PDB entry 7X7U | electron microscopy, 3.77 A resolution | chains B and A of the 7 polymer chains in the assembly

== Chain B ==
Molecule: X17 light chain
From: Mus musculus
Sequence (107 residues; row label = number of the first residue in the row):
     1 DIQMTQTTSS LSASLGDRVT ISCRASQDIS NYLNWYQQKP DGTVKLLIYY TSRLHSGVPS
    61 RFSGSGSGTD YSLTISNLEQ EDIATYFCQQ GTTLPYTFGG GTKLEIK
Disulfides: Cys-23/Cys-88

== Chain A ==
Molecule: X17 heavy chain
From: Mus musculus
Sequence (119 residues; each row starts with the number of its first residue):
     1 QVQLQQSGAE LARPGASVKL SCKASGYTFT FYWMQWLKQR PGQGLEWIGA IYPGDGDTRY
    61 TQRFKDKATL TADKSSSTAY IQLSSLASED SAVYYCAGGE YDNYGFDYWG QGTTLTVSS
Disulfides: Cys-22/Cys-96

== Chain B / chain A interface ==
Pairs across the interface (27; chain B residue first):
  Tyr-32(B) / Asn-103(A)
  Asn-34(B) / Gly-105(A)
  Tyr-36(B) / Gly-105(A)
  Tyr-36(B) / Phe-106(A)  hydrogen bond (side chain-backbone)
  Tyr-36(B) / Trp-109(A)
  Gln-38(B) / Gln-39(A)  hydrogen bond
  Gln-38(B) / Tyr-95(A)  hydrogen bond
  Gly-42(B) / Tyr-95(A)  hydrogen bond (backbone-side chain)
  Gly-42(B) / Gln-111(A)
  Thr-43(B) / Gln-111(A)
  Val-44(B) / Trp-109(A)
  Leu-46(B) / Gly-105(A)
  Leu-46(B) / Phe-106(A)
  Tyr-49(B) / Tyr-104(A)
  Tyr-50(B) / Tyr-104(A)  hydrophobic
  Ser-56(B) / Asp-107(A)
  Phe-87(B) / Gln-39(A)
  Phe-87(B) / Leu-45(A)  hydrophobic
  Gln-89(B) / Phe-106(A)
  Gly-91(B) / Asn-103(A)
  Pro-95(B) / Trp-47(A)  hydrophobic
  Pro-95(B) / Thr-61(A)
  Tyr-96(B) / Trp-47(A)
  Phe-98(B) / Leu-37(A)  hydrophobic
  Phe-98(B) / Leu-45(A)
  Gly-99(B) / Gly-44(A)
  Gly-100(B) / Gly-44(A)
Interface residues without a listed pair, chain B (21 interface residues in all): Asp-41, Leu-94
Interface residues without a listed pair, chain A (18 interface residues in all): Gln-35, Gln-43, Arg-59, Asp-102

== In short ==
Chain B and chain A form an interface of 21 and 18 residues respectively; the contacts include 4 hydrogen
bonds. Polar contacts include Tyr-36(B)/Phe-106(A), Gln-38(B)/Gln-39(A) and Gln-38(B)/Tyr-95(A).
Chain B is X17 light chain and chain A is X17 heavy chain, both from Mus musculus; the structure, Cryo-EM
structure of SARS-CoV-2 Delta variant spike protein in complex with three nAbs X01, X10 and ..., was
determined by electron microscopy together with 7X7T and 7X7V from the same study.
